4JBK - chains D and E of the 4 polymer chains in the assembly; structure by X-ray diffraction, 2.96 A resolution.

[Chain D]
Protein: Interferon-activable protein 202
From: Mus musculus
Notes: fragment: HINa domain
Reference sequence: Q9R002 (IFI2_MOUSE); residues 3-199 here correspond to UniProt positions 46-242 (UniProt number = residue number + 43)
Amino-acid sequence (198 residues; numbered 2 to 199; the number before each row is that of its first residue):
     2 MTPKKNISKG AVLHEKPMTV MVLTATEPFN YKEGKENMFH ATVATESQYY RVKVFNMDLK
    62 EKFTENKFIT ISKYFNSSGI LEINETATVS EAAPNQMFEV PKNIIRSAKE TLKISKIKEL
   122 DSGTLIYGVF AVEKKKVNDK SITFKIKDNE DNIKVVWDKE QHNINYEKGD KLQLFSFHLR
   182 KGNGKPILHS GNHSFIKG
Unresolved in the structure: 2, 163, 167-173, 182-183
Differences from the reference sequence: expression tag (2)
Swiss-Prot annotation at these positions:
  - region: Met-39 to Thr-46 (Required for homomultimerization)
  - site: His-41 (Mediates interaction with TP53BP1)
Reported in the primary citation:
  - binding site for the 14-nt DNA strand: Lys-10

[Chain E]
Molecule: 14-nt DNA strand
Sequence (14 nucleotides; numbered 1 to 14; the number before each row is that of its first residue):
     1 GGAATTATAA TTCC

[How chain D and chain E interact]
Pairs across the interface - 11 pairs, chain D then chain E:
  Lys-137(D) with DT8(E), phosphate contact; DA9(E), phosphate contact
  Asn-139(D) with DA9(E), hydrogen bond to the phosphate; DA10(E), phosphate contact
  Asp-140(D) with DA10(E), hydrogen bond to the phosphate
  Lys-141(D) with DA10(E), hydrogen bond to the phosphate; DT11(E), salt bridge to the phosphate
  Ser-142(D) with DA9(E), sugar contact; DA10(E), hydrogen bond to the phosphate
  Thr-144(D) with DA9(E), phosphate contact
  Lys-155(D) with DA9(E), salt bridge to the phosphate

[In short]
7 residues of chain D face 4 of chain E across their interface; the contacts include 4 hydrogen bonds and 2
salt bridges. Polar contacts include Asn-139(D)/DA9(E), Asp-140(D)/DA10(E) and Lys-141(D)/DA10(E). The paper
reports a binding site for the 14-nt DNA strand at Lys-10(D).
Here chain D is Interferon-activable protein 202 (Mus musculus) and chain E is a 14-nt DNA strand. Entry 4JBK
(Molecular basis for abrogation of activation of pro-inflammatory cytokines) was determined by X-ray
diffraction, deposited together with 4JBJ and 4JBM.
